PDB entry 8G0Z | electron microscopy, 3.61 A resolution | chains B and M of the 7 polymer chains in the assembly

[Chain B]
Name: DnaB-like replicative helicase
Organism: Escherichia phage T4
Notes: EC 3.6.4.-
UniProt: A0A7S9SV99 (A0A7S9SV99_BPT4); residue numbers follow UniProt; this construct covers 1-432
Sequence (432 residues; row label = number of the first residue in the row):
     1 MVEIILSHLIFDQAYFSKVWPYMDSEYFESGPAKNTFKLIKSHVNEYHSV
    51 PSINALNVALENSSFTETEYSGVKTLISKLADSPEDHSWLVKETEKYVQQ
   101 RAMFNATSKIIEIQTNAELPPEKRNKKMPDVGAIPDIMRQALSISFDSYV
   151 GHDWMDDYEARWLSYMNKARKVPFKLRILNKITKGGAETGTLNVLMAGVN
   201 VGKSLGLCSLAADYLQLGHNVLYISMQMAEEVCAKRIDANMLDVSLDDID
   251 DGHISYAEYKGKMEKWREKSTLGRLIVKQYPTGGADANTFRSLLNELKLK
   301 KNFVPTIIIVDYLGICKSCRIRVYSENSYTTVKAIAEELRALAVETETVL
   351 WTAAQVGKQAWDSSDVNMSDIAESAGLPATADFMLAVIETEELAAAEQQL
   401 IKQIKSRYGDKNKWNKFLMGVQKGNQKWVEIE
Differences from the reference sequence: engineered mutation Gln227 (Glu in A0A7S9SV99)
Metal / ion sites: Mg2+: Gln227 (together with ATP-gamma-S)
Residues lining bound ligands:
  - ATP-gamma-S (AGS; phosphothiophosphoric acid-adenylate ester), molecule 1: Gly198, Val199, Asn200, Val201, Gly202, Lys203, Ser204, Leu205, Gln227, Arg236, Leu246, Asp247, Tyr312, Gln355, Lys423, Gln426
  - ATP-gamma-S (AGS), molecule 2: Pro378, Ala379, Lys405, Ser406, Arg407, Tyr408, Gly409, Asp410

[Chain M]
Molecule: 12-nt DNA strand
Sequence (12 nucleotides; numbered 6 to 17; the number before each row is that of its first residue):
     6 TTTTTTTTTTTT

[How chain B and chain M interact]
Contacting residue pairs (7):
  Tyr329(B) - DT14(M)  phosphate contact
  Tyr329(B) - DT15(M)  phosphate contact
  Lys358(B) - DT17(M)  salt bridge to the phosphate
  Ala372(B) - DT15(M)  phosphate contact
  Ala372(B) - DT16(M)  phosphate contact
  Ser374(B) - DT15(M)  phosphate contact
  Ala375(B) - DT15(M)  hydrogen bond to the phosphate
Also at the interface, not in a pair above, chain B (7 interface residues in all): Ile371, Glu373

[Summary]
Chain B and chain M form an interface of 7 and 4 residues respectively; the contacts include 1 hydrogen bond
and 1 salt bridge. Polar pairs include Ala375(B)-DT15(M) and Lys358(B)-DT17(M). Ligands of chain B:
ATP-gamma-S.
Chain B is DnaB-like replicative helicase (Escherichia phage T4) and chain M is a 12-nt DNA strand; the
structure, Mutant bacteriophage T4 gp41 helicase hexamer bound with single strand DNA and ATPgammaS in the
stalled ..., was determined by electron microscopy, deposited together with 8DTP, 8DUE, 8DVF, 8DVI, 8DW6, 8DWJ
and 8GAO.
